PDB entry 8RIG | electron microscopy, 3.41 A resolution | chains 3 and 7 of the 8 polymer chains in the assembly

# Chain 3
Name: DNA replication licensing factor MCM3
Organism: Saccharomyces cerevisiae S288C
Notes: EC 3.6.4.12
UniProtKB: P24279 (MCM3_YEAST); residues 1-971 here = UniProt positions 1-971
Amino-acid sequence (1006 residues; numbered -34 to 971; the number before each row is that of its first residue; numbers below 1 keep their minus sign (Met-34 is residue -34)):
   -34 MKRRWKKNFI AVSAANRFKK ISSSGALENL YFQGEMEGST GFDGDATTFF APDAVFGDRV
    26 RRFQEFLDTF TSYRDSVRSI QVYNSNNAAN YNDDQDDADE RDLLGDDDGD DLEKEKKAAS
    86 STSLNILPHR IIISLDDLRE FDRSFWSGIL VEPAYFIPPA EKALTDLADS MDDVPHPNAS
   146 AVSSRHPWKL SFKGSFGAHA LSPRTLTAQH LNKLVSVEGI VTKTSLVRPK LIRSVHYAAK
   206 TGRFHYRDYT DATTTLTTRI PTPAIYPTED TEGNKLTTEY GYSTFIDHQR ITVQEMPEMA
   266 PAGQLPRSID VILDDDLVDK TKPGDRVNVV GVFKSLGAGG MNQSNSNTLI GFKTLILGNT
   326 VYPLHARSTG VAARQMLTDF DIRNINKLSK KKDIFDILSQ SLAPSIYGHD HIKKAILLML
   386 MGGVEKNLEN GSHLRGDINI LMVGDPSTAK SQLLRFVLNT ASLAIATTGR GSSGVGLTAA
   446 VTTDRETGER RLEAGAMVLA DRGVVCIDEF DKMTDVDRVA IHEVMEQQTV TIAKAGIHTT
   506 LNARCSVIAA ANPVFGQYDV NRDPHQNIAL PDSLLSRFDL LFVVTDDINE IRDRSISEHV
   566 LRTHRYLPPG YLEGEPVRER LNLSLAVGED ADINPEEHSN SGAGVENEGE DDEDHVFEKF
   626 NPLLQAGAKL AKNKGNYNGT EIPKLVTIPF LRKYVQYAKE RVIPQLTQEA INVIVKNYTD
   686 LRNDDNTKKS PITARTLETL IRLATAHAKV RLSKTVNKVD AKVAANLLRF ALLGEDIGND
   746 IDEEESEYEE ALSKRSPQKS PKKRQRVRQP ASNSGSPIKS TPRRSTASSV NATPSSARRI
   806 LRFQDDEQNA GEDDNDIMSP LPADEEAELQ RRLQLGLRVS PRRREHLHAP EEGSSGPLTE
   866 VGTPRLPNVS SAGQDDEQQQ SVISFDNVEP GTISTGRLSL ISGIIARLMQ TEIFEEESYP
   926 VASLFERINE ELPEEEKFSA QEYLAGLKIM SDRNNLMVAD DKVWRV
Disordered / not traced: -34 to 17, 52-89, 137-151, 593-649, 739-971
Differences from the reference sequence: initiating methionine (-34); expression tag (-33 to 0)
Ion coordination: Mg2+: Ser416 (together with ADP)
Small-molecule neighbours:
  - ADP (adenosine-5'-diphosphate), molecule 1: Ser370, Ile371, Tyr372, His374, Asp410, Pro411, Ser412, Thr413, Ala414, Lys415, Ser416, Gln417, Ile561, Val565
  - ADP, molecule 2: Leu399, Glu491, Gln492, Ala699, Arg700, Glu703
Swiss-Prot annotation at these positions:
  - motif: Ser541 to Asp544 (Arginine finger)
  - binding site (ATP): Gly409 to Ser416
  - modified residue: Ser761 (Phosphoserine), Ser777 (Phosphoserine), Ser781 (Phosphoserine), Thr868 (Phosphothreonine)
  - mutagenesis: Lys415 (K415A: No effect on MCM2-7 complex helicase activity. Loss of MCM2-7 complex helicase activity; when associated with MCM5 A-422. Reduces MCM2-7 complex helicase activity ...)

# Chain 7
Name: DNA replication licensing factor MCM7
Organism: Saccharomyces cerevisiae S288C
Notes: EC 3.6.4.12
UniProtKB: P38132 (MCM7_YEAST); residues 1-845 here = UniProt positions 1-845
Amino-acid sequence (845 residues; numbered 1 to 845; the number before each row is that of its first residue):
     1 MSAALPSIQL PVDYNNLFNE ITDFLVTFKQ DTLSSDATRN ENEDENLDAE NIEQHLLEKG
    61 PKYMAMLQKV ANRELNSVII DLDDILQYQN EKFLQGTQAD DLVSAIQQNA NHFTELFCRA
   121 IDNNMPLPTK EIDYKDDVLD VILNQRRLRN ERMLSDRTNE IRSENLMDTT MDPPSSMNDA
   181 LREVVEDETE LFPPNLTRRY FLYFKPLSQN CARRYRKKAI SSKPLSVRQI KGDFLGQLIT
   241 VRGIITRVSD VKPAVEVIAY TCDQCGYEVF QEVNSRTFTP LSECTSEECS QNQTKGQLFM
   301 STRASKFSAF QECKIQELSQ QVPVGHIPRS LNIHVNGTLV RSLSPGDIVD VTGIFLPAPY
   361 TGFKALKAGL LTETYLEAQF VRQHKKKFAS FSLTSDVEER VMELITSGDV YNRLAKSIAP
   421 EIYGNLDVKK ALLLLLVGGV DKRVGDGMKI RGDINVCLMG DPGVAKSQLL KAICKISPRG
   481 VYTTGKGSSG VGLTAAVMKD PVTDEMILEG GALVLADNGI CCIDEFDKMD ESDRTAIHEV
   541 MEQQTISISK AGINTTLNAR TSILAAANPL YGRYNPRLSP LDNINLPAAL LSRFDILFLM
   601 LDIPSRDDDE KLAEHVTYVH MHNKQPDLDF TPVEPSKMRE YIAYAKTKRP VMSEAVNDYV
   661 VQAYIRLRQD SKREMDSKFS FGQATPRTLL GIIRLSQALA KLRLADMVDI DDVEEALRLV
   721 RVSKESLYQE TNKSKEDESP TTKIFTIIKK MLQETGKNTL SYENIVKTVR LRGFTMLQLS
   781 NCIQEYSYLN VWHLINEGNT LKFVDDGTMD TDQEDSLVST PKLAPQTTAS ANVSAQDSDI
   841 DLQDA
Disordered / not traced: 1-3, 31-58, 134-190, 359-367, 730-845
Ion coordination: Zn2+: Cys262, Cys265, Cys284, Cys289; Mg2+: Ser467 (together with ADP)
Small-molecule neighbours:
  - ADP (adenosine-5'-diphosphate), molecule 1: Glu421, Ile422, Tyr423, Asn425, Asp461, Gly463, Val464, Ala465, Lys466, Ser467, Gln468, Leu612, Val616
  - ADP, molecule 2: Met448, Ile450, Glu542, Pro686, Arg687, Leu690
Swiss-Prot annotation at these positions:
  - motif: Ser592 to Asp595 (Arginine finger)
  - binding site (ATP): Tyr423, Gly463, Ala465, Lys466, Ser467, Asn568, Arg593, Arg687
  - modified residue: Thr811 (Phosphothreonine), Ser819 (Phosphoserine), Ser838 (Phosphoserine)
  - mutagenesis: Lys466 (K466A: Loss of MCM2-7 complex helicase activity)

# How chain 3 and chain 7 interact
Residue-residue contacts - 81 pairs, chain 3 then chain 7:
  Pro194(3) - Leu235(7)  hydrophobic
  Pro194(3) - Leu371(7)
  Pro194(3) - Thr372(7)  hydrogen bond (backbone-backbone)
  Lys195(3) - Leu370(7)
  Leu196(3) - Leu370(7)  hydrogen bond (backbone-backbone)
  Tyr202(3) - Tyr14(7)  hydrophobic
  Phe209(3) - Ser7(7)
  Phe209(3) - Ile8(7)  hydrogen bond (backbone-backbone)
  Phe209(3) - Leu10(7)  hydrophobic
  Phe209(3) - Val12(7)  hydrophobic
  His210(3) - Leu5(7)
  His210(3) - Pro6(7)  hydrogen bond (side chain-backbone)
  His210(3) - Ser7(7)  hydrogen bond
  Tyr211(3) - Pro6(7)  hydrogen bond (backbone-backbone)
  Tyr211(3) - Ser7(7)
  Tyr211(3) - Ile8(7)  hydrophobic
  Arg212(3) - Leu5(7)
  Pro232(3) - Leu5(7)  hydrophobic
  Asp235(3) - Leu5(7)
  Glu244(3) - Tyr14(7)  hydrogen bond
  Glu244(3) - Asn109(7)  hydrogen bond
  Glu244(3) - His112(7)  salt bridge
  Tyr245(3) - Leu235(7)
  Tyr245(3) - Pro357(7)
  Tyr247(3) - Leu10(7)  hydrophobic
  Phe250(3) - Leu235(7)  hydrophobic
  Phe250(3) - Pro357(7)  hydrophobic
  Phe250(3) - Thr372(7)
  Asp252(3) - Gly232(7)
  His253(3) - Leu371(7)
  Asp284(3) - Arg329(7)  salt bridge
  Lys287(3) - Gly325(7)
  Lys287(3) - His326(7)
  Lys391(3) - His620(7)
  Asn392(3) - Asn623(7)
  Leu393(3) - Glu421(7)
  Leu393(3) - Asn623(7)
  Asn395(3) - Glu421(7)
  Asn395(3) - Lys475(7)  hydrogen bond (backbone-side chain)
  Ser397(3) - Glu421(7)
  His398(3) - Gln468(7)  hydrogen bond (backbone-side chain)
  Leu399(3) - His620(7)
  Glu454(3) - Lys314(7)
  Arg456(3) - Ile327(7)
  Arg456(3) - Pro328(7)
  Leu457(3) - Ile327(7)
  Asp466(3) - Val324(7)
  Arg467(3) - Val324(7)
  Val484(3) - Lys528(7)
  His487(3) - Lys528(7)
  Glu488(3) - Thr484(7)
  Glu488(3) - Lys486(7)  salt bridge
  Gln492(3) - Ser467(7)
  Gln492(3) - Lys471(7)
  Thr494(3) - Lys471(7)
  Thr496(3) - Thr484(7)
  Thr496(3) - Lys486(7)
  Ala498(3) - Gly487(7)
  Ala498(3) - Ser488(7)
  Lys499(3) - Ser489(7)
  Lys499(3) - Gly492(7)
  Ala500(3) - Val491(7)  hydrophobic
  Ala500(3) - Gly492(7)
  His503(3) - Val481(7)
  His503(3) - Tyr482(7)
  His503(3) - Thr483(7)
  Thr505(3) - Ser319(7)  hydrogen bond (backbone-side chain)
  Leu506(3) - Pro328(7)
  Asn507(3) - Ser319(7)
  Asp537(3) - Arg573(7)  salt bridge
  Leu671(3) - Met621(7)
  Ile676(3) - Thr617(7)
  Val680(3) - Ala613(7)  hydrophobic
  Arg687(3) - Asp602(7)  salt bridge
  Arg687(3) - Pro604(7)
  Arg687(3) - Asp609(7)  salt bridge
  Asn688(3) - Arg606(7)  hydrogen bond (side chain-backbone)
  Pro696(3) - Arg573(7)
  Ala699(3) - Gly463(7)
  Leu702(3) - Ala613(7)  hydrophobic
  Leu702(3) - Val616(7)  hydrophobic
Other interface residues (no listed pair), chain 3 (72 interface residues in all): Arg193, Tyr214, Thr215, Glu234, Leu241, Thr242, Gly246, Arg450, Ala459, Val463, Ala485, Thr504, Arg509, Ser541, Arg542, Tyr683, Thr684, Thr698, Arg700, Ile706
Other interface residues (no listed pair), chain 7 (66 interface residues in all): Gln108, Lys231, Gly236, Gln316, Leu356, Glu373, Thr374, Pro420, Pro462, Ala512, Glu525, Ser605, Glu610, Leu612, Val619

# Overview
The interface between chain 3 and chain 7 involves 72 residues on one side and 66 on the other; the contacts
include 12 hydrogen bonds and 6 salt bridges. Polar pairs include Glu244(3)-His112(7), Asp284(3)-Arg329(7) and
Glu488(3)-Lys486(7).
Here chain 3 is DNA replication licensing factor MCM3 and chain 7 is DNA replication licensing factor MCM7,
both from Saccharomyces cerevisiae S288C. Entry 8RIG (Cryo-EM structure of an MCM helicase single hexamer
loaded onto dsDNA) was determined by electron microscopy together with 9I3I and 8RIF from the same study.
